Entry 6TMG (electron microscopy, 2.80 A resolution); this record covers chains b and B of the 48 polymer chains in the assembly.

# Chain b (and B)
Protein: subunit b
From: Toxoplasma gondii (strain ATCC 50853 / GT1)
Notes: chain B of this document is another copy of the same molecule, construct and numbering; everything in this record applies to it too
UniProt: S7V2T0 (S7V2T0_TOXGG); residues 3-573 here correspond to UniProt positions 1-571 (UniProt number = residue number - 2)
Chain sequence (571 residues; numbered 3 to 573; the number before each row is that of its first residue):
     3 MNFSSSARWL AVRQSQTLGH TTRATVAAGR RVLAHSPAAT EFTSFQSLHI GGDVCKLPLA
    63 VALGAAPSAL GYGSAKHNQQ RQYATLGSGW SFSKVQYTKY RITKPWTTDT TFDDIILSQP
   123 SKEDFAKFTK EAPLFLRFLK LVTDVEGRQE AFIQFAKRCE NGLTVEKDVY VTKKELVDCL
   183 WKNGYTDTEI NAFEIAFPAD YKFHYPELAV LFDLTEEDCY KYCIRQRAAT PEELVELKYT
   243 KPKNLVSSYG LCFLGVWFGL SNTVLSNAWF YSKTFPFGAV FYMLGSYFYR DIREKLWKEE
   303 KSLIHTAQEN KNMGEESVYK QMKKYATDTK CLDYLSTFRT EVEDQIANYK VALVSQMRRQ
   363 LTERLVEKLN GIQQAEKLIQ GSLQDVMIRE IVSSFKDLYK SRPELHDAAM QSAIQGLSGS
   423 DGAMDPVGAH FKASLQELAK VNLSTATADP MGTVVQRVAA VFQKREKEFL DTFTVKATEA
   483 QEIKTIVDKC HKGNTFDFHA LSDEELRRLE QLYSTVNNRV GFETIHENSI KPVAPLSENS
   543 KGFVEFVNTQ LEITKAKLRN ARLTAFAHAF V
Disordered / not traced: 3-84, 338-573
Construct notes: conflict Leu50 (Ser48 in S7V2T0), Thr474 (Ala472 in S7V2T0)
Residues lining bound ligands: 1,2-diacyl-sn-glycero-3-phosphocholine (PC1): Trp271, Thr276, Phe283

# Chain b / chain B interface
Residue-residue contacts (103):
  Lys96(b) - Pro107(B)
  Lys96(b) - Trp108(B)  hydrogen bond (backbone-backbone)
  Val97(b) - Thr105(B)
  Val97(b) - Lys106(B)
  Val97(b) - Trp108(B)
  Gln98(b) - Thr105(B)
  Gln98(b) - Lys106(B)  hydrogen bond (backbone-backbone)
  Gln98(b) - Pro107(B)  hydrogen bond (side chain-backbone)
  Gln98(b) - Trp108(B)
  Gln98(b) - Thr109(B)  hydrogen bond
  Gln98(b) - Thr112(B)
  Gln98(b) - Phe114(B)
  Tyr99(b) - Arg103(B)
  Tyr99(b) - Ile104(B)
  Thr100(b) - Arg103(B)  hydrogen bond (backbone-side chain)
  Thr100(b) - Ile104(B)  hydrogen bond (backbone-backbone)
  Thr100(b) - Leu236(B)
  Lys101(b) - Arg103(B)
  Tyr102(b) - Arg103(B)
  Tyr102(b) - Ile104(B)  hydrogen bond (backbone-backbone)
  Tyr102(b) - Asp115(B)  hydrogen bond
  Tyr102(b) - Asp116(B)
  Tyr102(b) - Leu119(B)
  Arg103(b) - Tyr99(B)
  Arg103(b) - Thr100(B)  hydrogen bond (side chain-backbone)
  Arg103(b) - Lys101(B)
  Arg103(b) - Tyr102(B)
  Arg103(b) - Ile104(B)
  Ile104(b) - Tyr99(B)
  Ile104(b) - Thr100(B)  hydrogen bond (backbone-backbone)
  Ile104(b) - Tyr102(B)  hydrogen bond (backbone-backbone)
  Ile104(b) - Arg103(B)
  Ile104(b) - Ile104(B)  hydrophobic
  Thr105(b) - Val97(B)
  Thr105(b) - Gln98(B)
  Lys106(b) - Val97(B)
  Lys106(b) - Gln98(B)  hydrogen bond (backbone-backbone)
  Pro107(b) - Lys96(B)
  Pro107(b) - Gln98(B)  hydrogen bond (backbone-side chain)
  Trp108(b) - Lys96(B)  hydrogen bond (backbone-backbone)
  Trp108(b) - Val97(B)
  Trp108(b) - Tyr291(B)  hydrophobic
  Trp108(b) - Arg292(B)
  Trp108(b) - Arg295(B)
  Trp108(b) - Trp299(B)  hydrophobic
  Thr109(b) - Gln98(B)  hydrogen bond
  Thr109(b) - Arg292(B)  hydrogen bond (backbone-side chain)
  Thr110(b) - Arg292(B)
  Thr110(b) - Glu296(B)  hydrogen bond
  Asp111(b) - Arg292(B)
  Thr112(b) - Gln98(B)  hydrogen bond (backbone-side chain)
  Thr112(b) - Arg292(B)  hydrogen bond (backbone-side chain)
  Thr113(b) - Gln98(B)
  Thr113(b) - Arg292(B)
  Phe114(b) - Gln98(B)
  Asp115(b) - Tyr102(B)  hydrogen bond
  Leu119(b) - Tyr102(B)
  Leu236(b) - Thr100(B)
  Tyr241(b) - Ser288(B)
  Tyr241(b) - Arg292(B)
  Lys243(b) - Tyr289(B)  hydrogen bond (side chain-backbone)
  Pro244(b) - Ser288(B)
  Pro244(b) - Tyr289(B)
  Leu247(b) - Met285(B)
  Leu247(b) - Tyr289(B)  hydrophobic
  Tyr251(b) - Phe277(B)  hydrophobic
  Tyr251(b) - Pro278(B)
  Tyr251(b) - Ala281(B)  hydrophobic
  Tyr251(b) - Met285(B)  hydrophobic
  Cys254(b) - Phe277(B)
  Phe255(b) - Tyr273(B)
  Phe255(b) - Phe277(B)
  Val258(b) - Tyr273(B)  hydrogen bond (backbone-side chain)
  Trp259(b) - Tyr273(B)  hydrophobic
  Leu262(b) - Leu267(B)
  Leu262(b) - Ser268(B)  hydrogen bond (backbone-side chain)
  Leu262(b) - Tyr273(B)
  Ser263(b) - Tyr273(B)  hydrogen bond
  Leu267(b) - Leu262(B)
  Ser268(b) - Leu262(B)  hydrogen bond (side chain-backbone)
  Tyr273(b) - Phe255(B)
  Tyr273(b) - Val258(B)  hydrogen bond (side chain-backbone)
  Tyr273(b) - Trp259(B)  hydrophobic
  Tyr273(b) - Leu262(B)
  Tyr273(b) - Ser263(B)  hydrogen bond
  Phe277(b) - Tyr251(B)  hydrophobic
  Phe277(b) - Cys254(B)
  Phe277(b) - Phe255(B)
  Ala281(b) - Tyr251(B)  hydrophobic
  Met285(b) - Leu247(B)
  Met285(b) - Tyr251(B)  hydrophobic
  Ser288(b) - Pro244(B)
  Tyr289(b) - Lys243(B)  hydrogen bond (backbone-side chain)
  Tyr291(b) - Trp108(B)  hydrophobic
  Arg292(b) - Trp108(B)
  Arg292(b) - Thr109(B)  hydrogen bond (side chain-backbone)
  Arg292(b) - Thr110(B)
  Arg292(b) - Asp111(B)
  Arg292(b) - Thr112(B)  hydrogen bond (side chain-backbone)
  Arg292(b) - Tyr241(B)
  Arg295(b) - Trp108(B)
  Glu296(b) - Thr110(B)  hydrogen bond
  Trp299(b) - Trp108(B)  hydrophobic
Other interface residues (no listed pair), chain b (51 interface residues in all): Asp116, Val248, Asn264, Phe272, Pro278
Other interface residues (no listed pair), chain B (51 interface residues in all): Thr113, Asn264, Phe272, Asp293

# Summary
Chain b and chain B each contribute 51 residues to their interface; the contacts include 31 hydrogen bonds.
Polar contacts include Gln98(b)-Pro107(B), Gln98(b)-Thr109(B) and Thr100(b)-Arg103(B). Chain b binds
1,2-diacyl-sn-glycero-3-phosphocholine.
Both chains are subunit b (Toxoplasma gondii (strain ATCC 50853 / GT1)). Entry 6TMG (Cryo-EM structure of
Toxoplasma gondii mitochondrial ATP synthase dimer, membrane region model) was determined by electron
microscopy together with 6TMH, 6TMI, 6TMJ, 6TMK and 6TML from the same study.
